Entry 8RHH (electron microscopy, 3.00 A resolution); this record covers chains L and t of the 6 polymer chains in the assembly.

Chain L (and t):
Molecule: Kinesin-1 heavy chain
From: Homo sapiens
Notes: chain t of this document is another copy of the same molecule, construct and numbering; everything in this record applies to it too
UniProtKB: P33176 (KINH_HUMAN); residue numbers follow UniProt; this construct covers 1-963
Sequence (963 residues; each row starts with the number of its first residue):
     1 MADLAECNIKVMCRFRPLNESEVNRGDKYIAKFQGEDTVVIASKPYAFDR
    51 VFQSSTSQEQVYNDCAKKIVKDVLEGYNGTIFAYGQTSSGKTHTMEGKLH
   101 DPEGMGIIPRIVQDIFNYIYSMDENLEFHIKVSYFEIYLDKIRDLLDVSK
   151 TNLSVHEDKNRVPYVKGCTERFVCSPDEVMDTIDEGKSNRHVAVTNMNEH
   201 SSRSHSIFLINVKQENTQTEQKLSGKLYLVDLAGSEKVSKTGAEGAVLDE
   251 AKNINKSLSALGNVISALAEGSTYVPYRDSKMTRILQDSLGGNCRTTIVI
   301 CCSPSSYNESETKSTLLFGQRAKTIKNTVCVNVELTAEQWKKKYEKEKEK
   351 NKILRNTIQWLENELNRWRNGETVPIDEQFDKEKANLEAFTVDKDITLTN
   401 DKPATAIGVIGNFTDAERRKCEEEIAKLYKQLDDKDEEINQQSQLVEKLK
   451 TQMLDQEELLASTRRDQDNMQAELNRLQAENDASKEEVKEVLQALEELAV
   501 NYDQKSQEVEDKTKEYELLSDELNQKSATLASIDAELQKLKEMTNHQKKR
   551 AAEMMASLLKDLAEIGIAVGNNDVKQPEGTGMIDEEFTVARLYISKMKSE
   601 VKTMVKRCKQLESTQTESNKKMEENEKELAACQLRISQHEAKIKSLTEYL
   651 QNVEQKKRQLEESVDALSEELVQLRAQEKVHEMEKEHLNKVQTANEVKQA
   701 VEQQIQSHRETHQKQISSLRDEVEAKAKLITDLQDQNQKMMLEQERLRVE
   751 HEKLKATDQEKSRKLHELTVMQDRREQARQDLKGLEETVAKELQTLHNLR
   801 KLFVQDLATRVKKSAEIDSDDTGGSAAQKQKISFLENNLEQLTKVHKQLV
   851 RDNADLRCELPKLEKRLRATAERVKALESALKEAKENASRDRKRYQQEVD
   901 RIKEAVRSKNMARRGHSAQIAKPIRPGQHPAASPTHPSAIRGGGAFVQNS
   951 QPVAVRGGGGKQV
Not modelled in the structure: 1-3, 192-201, 238-253, 347-963 (chain t: 1-917, 927-963)
Residues lining bound ligands: AMP-PNP (ANP; phosphoaminophosphonic acid-adenylate ester): Arg14, Arg16, Pro17, Gln86, Thr87, Ser88, Ser89, Gly90, Lys91, Thr92, His93, Ser202, Gly234

How chain L and chain t interact:
Residue-residue contacts (19):
  Ile119(L) - Ile924(t)  hydrophobic
  Ile119(L) - Pro926(t)
  Tyr120(L) - Pro926(t)
  Ser121(L) - Pro926(t)
  Asp123(L) - Pro926(t)
  Glu124(L) - Arg925(t)  salt bridge
  Glu124(L) - Pro926(t)
  Asn125(L) - Arg925(t)
  Leu126(L) - Arg925(t)
  Leu126(L) - Pro926(t)
  Phe128(L) - Pro923(t)
  Phe128(L) - Ile924(t)  hydrogen bond (backbone-backbone)
  His129(L) - Ala921(t)
  His129(L) - Pro923(t)
  Glu170(L) - Gln919(t)
  Phe172(L) - Gln919(t)
  Phe172(L) - Ala921(t)  hydrophobic
  Cys174(L) - Lys922(t)
  Cys174(L) - Ile924(t)  hydrophobic
Other interface residues (no listed pair), chain L (18 interface residues in all): Met122, Glu127, Thr169, Arg171, Val173, Thr217
Other interface residues (no listed pair), chain t (8 interface residues in all): Ile920

Overview:
The interface between chain L and chain t involves 18 residues on one side and 8 on the other; the contacts
include 1 hydrogen bond and 1 salt bridge. Among the polar pairs are Glu124(L)-Arg925(t) and
Phe128(L)-Ile924(t). Ligands of chain L: AMP-PNP.
Both chains are Kinesin-1 heavy chain (Homo sapiens). Entry 8RHH (Microtubule-associated kinesin-1 tail
complex bound to AMPPNP, two-headed state) was determined by electron microscopy (same publication as 8RHB,
8RIK and 8RIZ).
